Entry 2XR9 (X-ray diffraction, 2.05 A resolution); this record covers chain A.

[Chain A]
Protein: Ectonucleotide pyrophosphatase/phosphodiesterase family member 2
Organism: Rattus norvegicus
Notes: EC 3.1.4.39
UniProtKB: Q64610 (ENPP2_RAT); residue numbers follow UniProt; this construct covers 36-862
Sequence (827 residues; each row starts with the number of its first residue):
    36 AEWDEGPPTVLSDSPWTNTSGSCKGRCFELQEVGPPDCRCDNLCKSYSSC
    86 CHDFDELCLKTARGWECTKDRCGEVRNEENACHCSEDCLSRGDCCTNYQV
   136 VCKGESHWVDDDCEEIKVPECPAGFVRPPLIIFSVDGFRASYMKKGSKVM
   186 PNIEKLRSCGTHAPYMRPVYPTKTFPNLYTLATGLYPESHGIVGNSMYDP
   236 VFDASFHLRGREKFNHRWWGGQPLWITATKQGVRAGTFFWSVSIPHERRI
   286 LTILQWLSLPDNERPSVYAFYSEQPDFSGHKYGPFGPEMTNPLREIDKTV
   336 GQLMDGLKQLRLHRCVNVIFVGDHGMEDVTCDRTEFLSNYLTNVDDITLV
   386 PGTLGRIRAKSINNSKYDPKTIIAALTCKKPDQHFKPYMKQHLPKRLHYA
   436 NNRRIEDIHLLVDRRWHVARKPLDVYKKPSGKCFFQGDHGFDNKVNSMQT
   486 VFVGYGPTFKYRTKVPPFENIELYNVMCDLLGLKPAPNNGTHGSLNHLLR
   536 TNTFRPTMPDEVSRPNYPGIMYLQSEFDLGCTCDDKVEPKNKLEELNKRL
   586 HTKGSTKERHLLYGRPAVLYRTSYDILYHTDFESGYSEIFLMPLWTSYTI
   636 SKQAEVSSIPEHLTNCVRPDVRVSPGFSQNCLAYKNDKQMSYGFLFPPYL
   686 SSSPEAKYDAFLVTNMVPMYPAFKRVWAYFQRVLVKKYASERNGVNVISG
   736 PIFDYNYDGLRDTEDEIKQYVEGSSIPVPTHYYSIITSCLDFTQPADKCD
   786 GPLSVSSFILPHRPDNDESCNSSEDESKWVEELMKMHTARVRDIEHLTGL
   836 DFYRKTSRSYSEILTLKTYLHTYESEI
Unresolved in the structure: 36-55, 398-401, 458-467, 570-576, 860-862
Cystine bridges: C58-C75, C62-C93, C73-C86, C79-C85, C102-C119, C107-C137, C117-C130, C123-C129, C148-C194, C156-C350, C366-C468, C413-C805, C566-C666, C774-C784
Covalent attachments: N-acetylglucosamine (NAG) linked to N524
Differences from the reference sequence: engineered mutation A410 (Asn in Q64610); conflict T591 (Arg in Q64610)
Bound ions: Zn2+ site 1: D171, T209, D358, H359 (together with phosphate ion); Zn2+ site 2: D311, H315, H474 (together with phosphate ion); Ca2+: D739, N741, D743, L745, D747
Curated features (UniProtKB/Swiss-Prot):
  - motif: R126 to D128 (Cell attachment site)
  - active site: T209 (Nucleophile)
  - binding site (Zn(2+)): D171, T209, D311, H315, D358, H359, H474
  - binding site (1-(9Z-octadecenoyl)-sn-glycero-3-phosphate): T209, N230, D311, H474
  - binding site (1-hexadecanoyl-sn-glycero-3-phosphate): T209, N230, D311, H474
  - binding site (1-tetradecanoyl-sn-glycerol 3-phosphate): T209, N230, D311, H474
  - glycosylation (N-linked (GlcNAc...) asparagine): N53, N398, N524
  - mutagenesis: D171 (D171N: Abolishes lysophospholipase D activity), T209 (T209A: Abolishes lysophospholipase D activity; T209S: 15% of wild-type lysophospholipase D activity), D311 (D311N: Abolishes lysophospholipase D activity), H315 (H315Q: 20% of wild-type lysophospholipase D activity), K430 (K430A: Impaired secretion. No effect on lysophospholipase activity)
From the paper describing this entry:
  - catalytic residues: T209, N230
  - Zn2+ coordination: D171, D311, H315, D358, H359, H474
  - specificity-determining residues: N230 (proposed by the authors, not directly observed)
  - post-translational modification sites: N524
  - contacts within the chain: K430-D739, E830-K852 (salt bridge), D836-K852 (salt bridge)
  - Ca2+ coordination: D739 to E751
  - mutagenesis - K430A: unchanged catalytic activity
  - mutagenesis - K430A: decreased localization
  - mutagenesis - K430A: decreased stability
  - mutagenesis - D739S/N741A/D743S: abolished localization
  - mutagenesis - D739S/N741A/D743S: decreased catalytic activity

[Summary]
N-acetylglucosamine is covalently linked to N524. D171, T209, D358 and H359 form the Zn2+ site 1. D311, H315
and H474 coordinate Zn2+ site 2. Curated annotation (UniProt) lists active-site residue T209, 7 Zn2+-binding
residues, 4 residues binding 1-(9Z-octadecenoyl)-sn-glycero-3-phosphate and 4 residues binding
1-hexadecanoyl-sn-glycero-3-phosphate. The paper reports catalytic residues T209 and N230; K430A reduces
localization.
Chain A is Ectonucleotide pyrophosphatase/phosphodiesterase family member 2 (Rattus norvegicus); the
structure, Crystal structure of Autotaxin (ENPP2), was determined by X-ray diffraction, deposited together
with 2XRG.
